7FI7 - chains A and B of the 3 polymer chains in the assembly; structure by X-ray diffraction, 2.78 A resolution.

# Chain A (and B)
Protein: NKG2-D type II integral membrane protein
From: Homo sapiens
Notes: chain B of this document is another copy of the same molecule, construct and numbering; everything in this record applies to it too
UniProt: P26718 (NKG2D_HUMAN); numbering as in UniProt (aligned over 80-216)
Chain sequence (139 residues; row label = number of the first residue in the row):
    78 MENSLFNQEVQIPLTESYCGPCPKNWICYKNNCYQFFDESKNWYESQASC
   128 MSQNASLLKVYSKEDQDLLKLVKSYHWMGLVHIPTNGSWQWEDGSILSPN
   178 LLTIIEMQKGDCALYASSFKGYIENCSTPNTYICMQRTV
Unresolved in the structure: 78-92 (chain B: 78-83)
Sequence notes: initiating methionine (78); expression tag (79)
Swiss-Prot annotation at these positions:
  - glycosylation (N-linked (GlcNAc...) asparagine): N131, N163, N202
Disulfides: C96-C105, C99-C110, C127-C211, C189-C203

# Interface between chain A and chain B
Pairs across the interface (50; chain A residue first):
  E93(A) - K101(B)
  S94(A) - G97(B)
  S94(A) - P98(B)
  S94(A) - C99(B)  hydrogen bond (backbone-backbone)
  Y95(A) - C96(B)
  Y95(A) - G97(B)
  Y95(A) - P98(B)
  C96(A) - Y95(B)
  C96(A) - C96(B)  hydrogen bond (backbone-backbone)
  G97(A) - Y95(B)
  P98(A) - E93(B)
  P98(A) - S94(B)
  P98(A) - Y95(B)
  C99(A) - E93(B)
  C99(A) - S94(B)  hydrogen bond (backbone-backbone)
  P100(A) - Q88(B)
  P100(A) - E93(B)
  K101(A) - S94(B)
  N102(A) - Y106(B)
  N102(A) - K107(B)
  W103(A) - Q88(B)
  W103(A) - Y106(B)
  I104(A) - I104(B)  hydrophobic
  I104(A) - C105(B)
  I104(A) - Y106(B)  hydrophobic
  I104(A) - L145(B)  hydrophobic
  C105(A) - I104(B)
  C105(A) - C105(B)  hydrogen bond (backbone-backbone)
  Y106(A) - N102(B)
  Y106(A) - I104(B)  hydrophobic
  K107(A) - N102(B)
  Q112(A) - Y106(B)  hydrogen bond
  F113(A) - D144(B)
  F113(A) - L145(B)  hydrophobic
  F113(A) - L148(B)  hydrophobic
  D115(A) - K147(B)  salt bridge
  Q130(A) - Q88(B)
  N131(A) - Q88(B)
  N131(A) - P90(B)
  N131(A) - E93(B)
  L148(A) - F113(B)  hydrophobic
  L148(A) - L148(B)
  L148(A) - V149(B)
  L148(A) - K150(B)  hydrogen bond (backbone-backbone)
  V149(A) - L148(B)
  K150(A) - L148(B)  hydrogen bond (backbone-backbone)
  K150(A) - V149(B)
  K150(A) - K150(B)
  K150(A) - S194(B)  hydrogen bond
  Q213(A) - E93(B)
Interface residues without a listed pair, chain A (29 interface residues in all): S129, L145, K147, H153, S194
Interface residues without a listed pair, chain B (27 interface residues in all): V87, I89, T92, W103

# Summary
29 residues of chain A face 27 of chain B across their interface, with 8 hydrogen bonds and 1 salt bridge.
Polar pairs include D115(A)-K147(B), Q112(A)-Y106(B) and K150(A)-S194(B).
Both chains are NKG2-D type II integral membrane protein (Homo sapiens). Entry 7FI7 (Crystal structure of
human MICA mutants in complex with natural killer cell receptor NKG2D) was determined by X-ray diffraction.
